2R1V - chains A and B; structure by X-ray diffraction, 1.70 A resolution.

# Chain A
Molecule: DJ-1
Organism: Homo sapiens
Reference sequence: Q99497 (PARK7_HUMAN); residue numbers follow UniProt; this construct covers 2-188
Amino-acid sequence (187 residues; numbered 2 to 188; the number before each row is that of its first residue):
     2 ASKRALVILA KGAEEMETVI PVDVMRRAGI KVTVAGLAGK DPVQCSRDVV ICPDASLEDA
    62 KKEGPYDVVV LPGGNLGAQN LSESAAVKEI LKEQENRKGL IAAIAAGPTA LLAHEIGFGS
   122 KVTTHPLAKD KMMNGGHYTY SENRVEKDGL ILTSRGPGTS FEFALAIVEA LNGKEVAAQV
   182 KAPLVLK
Construct notes: engineered mutation A106 (Cys in Q99497)
Curated features (UniProtKB/Swiss-Prot):
  - active site: H126
  - site: D149, G150 (Cleavage)
  - modified residue: A2 (N-acetylalanine), Y67 (Phosphotyrosine), K148 (N6-acetyllysine), K182 (N6-succinyllysine)
  - lipidation (S-palmitoyl cysteine): C46, C53
  - cross-link: K130 (Glycyl lysine isopeptide (Lys-Gly) (interchain with G-Cter in SUMO))
  - natural variant: L10 (L10P: In PARK7; uncertain significance), M26 (M26I: In PARK7), A39 (A39S: Found in early-onset Parkinson disease with digenic inheritance), Q45 (deletion: In PARK7), E64 (E64D: In PARK7), A104 (A104T: In PARK7), D149 (D149A: In PARK7), E163 (E163K: In PARK7; uncertain significance), L166 (L166P: In PARK7)
  - mutagenesis: L10 (L10P: Abolishes detoxification activity on methylglyocal-adducted CoA), E18 (E18A: Strongly decreases enzymatic activity. Almost abolishes detoxification activity on methylglyocal-adducted CoA; E18D: Strongly decreases enzymatic activity ...), C46 (C46A: Reduces protein stability. No effect on oxidation; C46A: Reduces protein stability. No effect on oxidation. Reduced localization in lipid rafts; when associated with A-106 ...), V51 (V51A: Disrupts dimer formation and strongly reduces ability to eliminate hydrogen peroxide), C53 (C53A: Strongly reduces chaperone activity and ability to eliminate hydrogen peroxide; C53S: No effect on mitochondrial translocation neither on deglycase activity), H126 (H126A: Strongly decreases enzymatic activity), K130 (K130R: Partially compensates for loss of stability; when associated with P-166), A179 (A179T: No effect on detoxification activity on methylglyocal-adducted CoA)

# Chain B
Molecule: DJ-1
Organism: Homo sapiens
Reference sequence: Q99497 (PARK7_HUMAN); residue numbers follow UniProt; this construct covers 2-188
Amino-acid sequence (187 residues; row label = number of the first residue in the row):
     2 ASKRALVILA KGAEEMETVI PVDVMRRAGI KVTVAGLAGK DPVQCSRDVV ICPDASLEDA
    62 KKEGPYDVVV LPGGNLGAQN LSESAAVKEI LKEQENRKGL IAAIAAGPTA LLAHEIGFGS
   122 KVTTHPLAKD KMMNGGHYTY SENRVEKDGL ILTSRGPGTS FEFALAIVEA LNGKEVAAQV
   182 KAPLVLK
Construct notes: engineered mutation A106 (Cys in Q99497)
Modified residues: C53 (S-{5-[(1R)-2-amino-1-hydroxyethyl]-2,3-dihydroxyphenyl}-L-cysteine; NYS)
Curated features (UniProtKB/Swiss-Prot):
  - active site: H126
  - site: D149, G150 (Cleavage)
  - modified residue: A2 (N-acetylalanine), Y67 (Phosphotyrosine), K148 (N6-acetyllysine), K182 (N6-succinyllysine)
  - lipidation: C46 (S-palmitoyl cysteine)
  - cross-link: K130 (Glycyl lysine isopeptide (Lys-Gly) (interchain with G-Cter in SUMO))
  - natural variant: L10 (L10P: In PARK7; uncertain significance), M26 (M26I: In PARK7), A39 (A39S: Found in early-onset Parkinson disease with digenic inheritance), Q45 (deletion: In PARK7), E64 (E64D: In PARK7), A104 (A104T: In PARK7), D149 (D149A: In PARK7), E163 (E163K: In PARK7; uncertain significance), L166 (L166P: In PARK7)
  - mutagenesis: L10 (L10P: Abolishes detoxification activity on methylglyocal-adducted CoA), E18 (E18A: Strongly decreases enzymatic activity. Almost abolishes detoxification activity on methylglyocal-adducted CoA; E18D: Strongly decreases enzymatic activity ...), C46 (C46A: Reduces protein stability. No effect on oxidation; C46A: Reduces protein stability. No effect on oxidation. Reduced localization in lipid rafts; when associated with A-106 ...), V51 (V51A: Disrupts dimer formation and strongly reduces ability to eliminate hydrogen peroxide), H126 (H126A: Strongly decreases enzymatic activity), K130 (K130R: Partially compensates for loss of stability; when associated with P-166), A179 (A179T: No effect on detoxification activity on methylglyocal-adducted CoA)

# Chain A / chain B interface
Pairs across the interface (64):
  E15(A) - D24(B)
  E15(A) - R28(B)  salt bridge
  E16(A) - V20(B)
  E16(A) - D24(B)
  M17(A) - V20(B)
  M17(A) - I21(B)  hydrophobic
  M17(A) - D24(B)
  M17(A) - R28(B)
  M17(A) - F162(B)  hydrophobic
  V20(A) - E16(B)
  V20(A) - V20(B)  hydrophobic
  I21(A) - M17(B)  hydrophobic
  I21(A) - I21(B)  hydrophobic
  V23(A) - V50(B)  hydrophobic
  D24(A) - E15(B)
  D24(A) - E16(B)
  D24(A) - M17(B)
  D24(A) - R48(B)  salt bridge
  R27(A) - R48(B)
  R28(A) - E15(B)  salt bridge
  R28(A) - M17(B)
  R28(A) - R48(B)
  P43(A) - C53(B)
  R48(A) - D24(B)  salt bridge
  R48(A) - R27(B)  hydrogen bond (backbone-side chain)
  R48(A) - R28(B)
  D49(A) - R27(B)
  V50(A) - V23(B)  hydrophobic
  V50(A) - R27(B)
  V51(A) - V51(B)
  V51(A) - I52(B)
  V51(A) - C53(B)  hydrogen bond (backbone-backbone)
  I52(A) - V51(B)
  C53(A) - V51(B)  hydrogen bond (backbone-backbone)
  C53(A) - C53(B)
  H126(A) - P184(B)
  H126(A) - V186(B)
  R145(A) - V186(B)  hydrogen bond (side chain-backbone)
  R145(A) - L187(B)
  R145(A) - K188(B)
  R156(A) - V186(B)
  G157(A) - L185(B)
  P158(A) - R28(B)
  P158(A) - F162(B)
  P158(A) - L185(B)
  G159(A) - L185(B)  hydrogen bond (backbone-backbone)
  G159(A) - V186(B)
  G159(A) - L187(B)
  T160(A) - V186(B)
  F162(A) - M17(B)  hydrophobic
  F162(A) - P158(B)
  E163(A) - K188(B)  salt bridge
  P184(A) - H126(B)
  L185(A) - G157(B)
  L185(A) - P158(B)
  L185(A) - G159(B)  hydrogen bond (backbone-backbone)
  V186(A) - H126(B)
  V186(A) - R145(B)  hydrogen bond (backbone-side chain)
  V186(A) - R156(B)
  V186(A) - G159(B)
  V186(A) - T160(B)
  L187(A) - R145(B)
  L187(A) - G159(B)
  K188(A) - R145(B)
Also at the interface, not in a pair above, chain A (32 interface residues in all): V25, P127
Also at the interface, not in a pair above, chain B (30 interface residues in all): V25, D49, P127

# Overview
32 residues of chain A and 30 residues of chain B are in contact; the contacts include 7 hydrogen bonds and 5
salt bridges. Among the polar pairs are E15(A)-R28(B), D24(A)-R48(B) and R28(A)-E15(B).
Here chain A is DJ-1 and chain B is DJ-1, both from Homo sapiens. Entry 2R1V (Norepinephrine quinone
conjugation to DJ-1) was determined by X-ray diffraction.
